6SB2 - chains B and Y of the 10 polymer chains in the assembly; structure by electron microscopy, 6.20 A resolution (low resolution: residue-level contacts below are approximate; hydrogen-bond / salt-bridge calls are withheld).

== Chain B ==
Name: mTOR, Serine/threonine-protein kinase mTOR
Organism: Homo sapiens
Notes: EC 2.7.11.1
Reference sequence: P42345 (MTOR_HUMAN); residue numbers follow UniProt; this construct covers 60-355, 381-2549
Chain sequence (2549 residues; row label = number of the first residue in the row; note: 6 numbers in that range are skipped by the numbering (no residue carries them; nothing is unmodelled there); numbers below 1 keep their minus sign (UNK-5 is residue -5); X marks 78 residues of unknown identity (built as UNK)):
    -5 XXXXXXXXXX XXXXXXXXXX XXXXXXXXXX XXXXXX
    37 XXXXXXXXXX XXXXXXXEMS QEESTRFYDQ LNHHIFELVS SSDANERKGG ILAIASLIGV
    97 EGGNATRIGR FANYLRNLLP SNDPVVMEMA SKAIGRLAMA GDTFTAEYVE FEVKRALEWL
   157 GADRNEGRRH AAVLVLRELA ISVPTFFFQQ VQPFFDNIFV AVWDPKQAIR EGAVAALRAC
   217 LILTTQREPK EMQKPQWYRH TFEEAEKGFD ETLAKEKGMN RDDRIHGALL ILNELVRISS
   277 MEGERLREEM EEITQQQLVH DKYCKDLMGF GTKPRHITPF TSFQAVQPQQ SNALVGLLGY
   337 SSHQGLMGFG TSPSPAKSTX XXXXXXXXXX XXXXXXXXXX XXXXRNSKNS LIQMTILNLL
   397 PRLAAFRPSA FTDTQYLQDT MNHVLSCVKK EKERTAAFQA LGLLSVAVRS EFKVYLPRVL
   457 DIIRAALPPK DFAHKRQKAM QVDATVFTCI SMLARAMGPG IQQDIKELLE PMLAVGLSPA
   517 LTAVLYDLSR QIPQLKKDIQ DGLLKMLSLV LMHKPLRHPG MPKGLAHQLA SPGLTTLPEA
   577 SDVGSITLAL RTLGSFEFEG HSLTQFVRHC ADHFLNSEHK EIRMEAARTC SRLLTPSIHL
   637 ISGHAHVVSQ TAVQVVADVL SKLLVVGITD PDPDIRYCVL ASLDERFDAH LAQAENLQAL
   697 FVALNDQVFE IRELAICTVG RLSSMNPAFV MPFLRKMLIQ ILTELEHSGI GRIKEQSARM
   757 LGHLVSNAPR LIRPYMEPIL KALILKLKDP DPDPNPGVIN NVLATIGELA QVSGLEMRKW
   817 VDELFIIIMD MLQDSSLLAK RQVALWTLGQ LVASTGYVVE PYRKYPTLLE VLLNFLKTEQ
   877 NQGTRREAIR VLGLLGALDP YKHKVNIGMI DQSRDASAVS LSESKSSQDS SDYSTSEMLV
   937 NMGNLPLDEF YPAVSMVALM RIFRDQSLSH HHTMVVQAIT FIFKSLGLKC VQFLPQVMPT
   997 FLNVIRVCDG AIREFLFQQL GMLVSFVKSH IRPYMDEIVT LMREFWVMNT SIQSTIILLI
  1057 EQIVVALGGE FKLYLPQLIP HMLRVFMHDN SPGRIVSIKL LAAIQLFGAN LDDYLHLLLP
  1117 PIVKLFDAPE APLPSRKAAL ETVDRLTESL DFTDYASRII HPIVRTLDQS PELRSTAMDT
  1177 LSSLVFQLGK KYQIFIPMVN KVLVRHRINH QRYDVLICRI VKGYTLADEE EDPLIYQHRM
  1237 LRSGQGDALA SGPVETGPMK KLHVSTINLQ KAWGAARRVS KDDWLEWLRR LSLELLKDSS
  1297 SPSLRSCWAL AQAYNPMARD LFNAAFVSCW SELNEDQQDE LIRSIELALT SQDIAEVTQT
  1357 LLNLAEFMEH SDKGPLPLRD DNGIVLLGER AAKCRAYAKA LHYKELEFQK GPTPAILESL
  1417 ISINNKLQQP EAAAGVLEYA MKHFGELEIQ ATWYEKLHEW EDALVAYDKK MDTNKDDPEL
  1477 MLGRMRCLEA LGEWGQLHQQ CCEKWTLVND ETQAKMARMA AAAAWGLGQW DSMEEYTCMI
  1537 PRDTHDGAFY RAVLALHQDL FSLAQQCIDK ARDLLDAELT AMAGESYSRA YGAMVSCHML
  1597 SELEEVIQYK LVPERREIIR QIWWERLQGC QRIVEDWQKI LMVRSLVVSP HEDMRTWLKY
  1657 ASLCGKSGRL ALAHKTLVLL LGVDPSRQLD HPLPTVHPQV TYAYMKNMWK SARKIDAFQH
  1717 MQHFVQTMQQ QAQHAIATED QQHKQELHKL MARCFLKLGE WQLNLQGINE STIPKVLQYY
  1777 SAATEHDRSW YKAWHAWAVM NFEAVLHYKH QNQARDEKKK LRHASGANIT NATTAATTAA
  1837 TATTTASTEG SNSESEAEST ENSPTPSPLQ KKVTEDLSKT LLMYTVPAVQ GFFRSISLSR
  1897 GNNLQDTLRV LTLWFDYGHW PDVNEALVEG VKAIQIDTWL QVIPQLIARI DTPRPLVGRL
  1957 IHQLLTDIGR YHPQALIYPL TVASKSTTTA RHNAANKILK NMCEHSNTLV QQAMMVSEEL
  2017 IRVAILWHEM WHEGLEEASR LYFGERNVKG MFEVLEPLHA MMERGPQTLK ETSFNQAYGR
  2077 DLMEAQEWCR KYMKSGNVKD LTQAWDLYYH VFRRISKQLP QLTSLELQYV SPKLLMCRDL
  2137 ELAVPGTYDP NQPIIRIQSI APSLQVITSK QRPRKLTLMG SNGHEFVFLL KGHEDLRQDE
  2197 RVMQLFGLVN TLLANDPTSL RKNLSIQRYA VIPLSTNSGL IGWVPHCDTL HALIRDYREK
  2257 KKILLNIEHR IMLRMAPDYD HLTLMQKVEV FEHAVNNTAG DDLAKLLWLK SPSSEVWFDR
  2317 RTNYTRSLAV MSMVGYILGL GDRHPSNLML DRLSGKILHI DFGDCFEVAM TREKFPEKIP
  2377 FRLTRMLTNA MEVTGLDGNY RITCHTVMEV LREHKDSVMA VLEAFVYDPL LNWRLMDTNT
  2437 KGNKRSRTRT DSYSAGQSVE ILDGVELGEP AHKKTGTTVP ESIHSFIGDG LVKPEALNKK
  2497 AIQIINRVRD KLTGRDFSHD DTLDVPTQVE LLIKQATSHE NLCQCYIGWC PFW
Not modelled in the structure: -5 to 16, 54-59, 75-81, 157-161, 224-232, 247-257, 290-355, 381-385, 405-409, 467-477, 492-496, 550-577, 596-598, 634-643, 787-790, 904-932, 1223-1260, 1815-1866, 2437-2491
Curated features (UniProtKB/Swiss-Prot):
  - region: Val2162 to Arg2168 (G-loop), Lys2258 to Gly2296 (Interaction with MLST8), Gly2335 to Asn2343 (Catalytic loop), His2355 to Thr2380 (Activation loop)
  - binding site (1D-myo-inositol hexakisphosphate): Lys1662, Lys1702, Arg1749
  - binding site (ATP): Ser2165, Gln2167, Leu2185, Lys2187, Glu2190, Tyr2225, Gly2238, Trp2239, Val2240, Thr2245, Met2345, Ile2356
  - binding site (Mg(2+)): Asn2343, Asp2357
  - modified residue: Ser567 (Phosphoserine), Thr1162 (Phosphothreonine), Lys1218 (N6-acetyllysine), Ser1261 (Phosphoserine), Ser2159 (Phosphoserine), Thr2164 (Phosphothreonine), Thr2173 (Phosphothreonine), Thr2446 (Phosphothreonine), Ser2448 (Phosphoserine), Ser2478 (Phosphoserine), Ser2481 (Phosphoserine)
  - cross-link: Lys2066 (Glycyl lysine isopeptide (Lys-Gly) (interchain with G-Cter in ubiquitin))

== Chain Y ==
Name: Regulatory-associated protein of mTOR
Organism: Homo sapiens
Reference sequence: Q8N122 (RPTOR_HUMAN); residues 1-1335 here = UniProt positions 1-1335
Chain sequence (1335 residues; row label = number of the first residue in the row):
     1 MESEMLQSPL LGLGEEDEAD LTDWNLPLAF MKKRHCEKIE GSKSLAQSWR MKDRMKTVSV
    61 ALVLCLNVGV DPPDVVKTTP CARLECWIDP LSMGPQKALE TIGANLQKQY ENWQPRARYK
   121 QSLDPTVDEV KKLCTSLRRN AKEERVLFHY NGHGVPRPTV NGEVWVFNKN YTQYIPLSIY
   181 DLQTWMGSPS IFVYDCSNAG LIVKSFKQFA LQREQELEVA AINPNHPLAQ MPLPPSMKNC
   241 IQLAACEATE LLPMIPDLPA DLFTSCLTTP IKIALRWFCM QKCVSLVPGV TLDLIEKIPG
   301 RLNDRRTPLG ELNWIFTAIT DTIAWNVLPR DLFQKLFRQD LLVASLFRNF LLAERIMRSY
   361 NCTPVSSPRL PPTYMHAMWQ AWDLAVDICL SQLPTIIEEG TAFRHSPFFA EQLTAFQVWL
   421 TMGVENRNPP EQLPIVLQVL LSQVHRLRAL DLLGRFLDLG PWAVSLALSV GIFPYVLKLL
   481 QSSARELRPL LVFIWAKILA VDSSCQADLV KDNGHKYFLS VLADPYMPAE HRTMTAFILA
   541 VIVNSYHTGQ EACLQGNLIA ICLEQLNDPH PLLRQWVAIC LGRIWQNFDS ARWCGVRDSA
   601 HEKLYSLLSD PIPEVRCAAV FALGTFVGNS AERTDHSTTI DHNVAMMLAQ LVSDGSPMVR
   661 KELVVALSHL VVQYESNFCT VALQFIEEEK NYALPSPATT EGGSLTPVRD SPCTPRLRSV
   721 SSYGNIRAVA TARSLNKSLQ NLSLTEESGG AVAFSPGNLS TSSSASSTLG SPENEEHILS
   781 FETIDKMRRA SSYSSLNSLI GVSFNSVYTQ IWRVLLHLAA DPYPEVSDVA MKVLNSIAYK
   841 ATVNARPQRV LDTSSLTQSA PASPTNKGVH IHQAGGSPPA SSTSSSSLTN DVAKQPVSRD
   901 LPSGRPGTTG PAGAQYTPHS HQFPRTRKMF DKGPEQTADD ADDAAGHKSF ISATVQTGFC
   961 DWSARYFAQP VMKIPEEHDL ESQIRKEREW RFLRNSRVRR QAQQVIQKGI TRLDDQIFLN
  1021 RNPGVPSVVK FHPFTPCIAV ADKDSICFWD WEKGEKLDYF HNGNPRYTRV TAMEYLNGQD
  1081 CSLLLTATDD GAIRVWKNFA DLEKNPEMVT AWQGLSDMLP TTRGAGMVVD WEQETGLLMS
  1141 SGDVRIVRIW DTDREMKVQD IPTGADSCVT SLSCDSHRSL IVAGLGDGSI RVYDRRMALS
  1201 ECRVMTYREH TAWVVKASLQ KRPDGHIVSV SVNGDVRIFD PRMPESVNVL QIVKGLTALD
  1261 IHPQADLIAC GSVNQFTAIY NSSGELINNI KYYDGFMGQR VGAISCLAFH PHWPHLAVGS
  1321 NDYYISVYSV EKRVR
Not modelled in the structure: 1-17, 220-235, 687-805, 841-949, 1117-1124, 1293-1302, 1332-1335
Curated features (UniProtKB/Swiss-Prot):
  - modified residue: Ser44 (Phosphoserine), Ser122 (Phosphoserine), Ser696 (Phosphoserine), Thr706 (Phosphothreonine), Ser719 (Phosphoserine), Ser721 (Phosphoserine), Ser722 (Phosphoserine), Ser738 (Phosphoserine), Ser791 (Phosphoserine), Ser792 (Phosphoserine), Ser836 (Phosphoserine), Ser855 (Phosphoserine), Ser859 (Phosphoserine), Ser863 (Phosphoserine), Thr865 (Phosphothreonine), Ser877 (Phosphoserine), Ser982 (Phosphoserine), Lys1097 (N6-acetyllysine)
  - glycosylation: Thr700 (O-linked (GlcNAc) threonine)
  - cross-link (Glycyl lysine isopeptide (Lys-Gly)): Lys932 (interchain with G-Cter in ubiquitin), Lys948 (interchain with G-Cter in ubiquitin)

== Interface between chain B and chain Y ==
Contacting residue pairs (9):
  Leu984(B) - Val76(Y)
  Gly1065(B) - Ser359(Y)
  Gly1065(B) - Tyr360(Y)
  Gly1065(B) - Asn361(Y)
  Ala1105(B) - Arg358(Y)
  Asp1147(B) - Met375(Y)
  Gln2117(B) - Met93(Y)
  Gln2117(B) - Gly94(Y)
  Ser2120(B) - Ser92(Y)
Also at the interface, not in a pair above, chain B (7 interface residues in all): Gly1064
Also at the interface, not in a pair above, chain Y (10 interface residues in all): Lys97

== In short ==
The interface between chain B and chain Y involves 7 residues on one side and 10 on the other. UniProt lists 3
residues binding 1D-myo-inositol hexakisphosphate, 12 ATP-binding residues and Mg2+-binding residues
Asn2343(B) and Asp2357(B) on chain B.
Chain B is mTOR, Serine/threonine-protein kinase mTOR and chain Y is Regulatory-associated protein of mTOR,
both from Homo sapiens; the structure, cryo-EM structure of mTORC1 bound to active RagA/C GTPases, was
determined by electron microscopy (same publication as 6S6D).
